PDB entry 7T0W | electron microscopy, 3.00 A resolution | chains A and H2 of the 9 polymer chains in the assembly

[Chain A]
Molecule: Gamma-aminobutyric acid receptor subunit beta-2
Organism: Homo sapiens
UniProtKB: P47870 (GBRB2_HUMAN); the construct has insertions or renumbered stretches relative to UniProt, so the offset changes along the chain: 1-307 = UniProt 25-331; 317-340 = UniProt 488-511
Sequence (340 residues; numbered 1 to 340; the number before each row is that of its first residue):
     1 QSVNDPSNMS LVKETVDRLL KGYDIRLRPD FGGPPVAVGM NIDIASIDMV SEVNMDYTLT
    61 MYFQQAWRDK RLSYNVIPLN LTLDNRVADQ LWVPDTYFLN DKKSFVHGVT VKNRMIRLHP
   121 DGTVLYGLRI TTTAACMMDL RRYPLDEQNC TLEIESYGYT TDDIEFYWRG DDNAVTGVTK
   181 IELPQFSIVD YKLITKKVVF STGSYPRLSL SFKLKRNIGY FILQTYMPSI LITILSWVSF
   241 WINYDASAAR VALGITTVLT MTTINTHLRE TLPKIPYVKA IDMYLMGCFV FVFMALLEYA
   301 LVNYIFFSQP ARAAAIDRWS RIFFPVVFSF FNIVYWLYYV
Not modelled in the structure: 1-6
Sequence notes: linker (308-316)
Disulfides: Cys-136/Cys-150
Glycans and other covalent adducts: N-acetylglucosamine (NAG) linked to Asn-80, Asn-149
Curated features (UniProtKB/Swiss-Prot):
  - binding site (histamine): Tyr-97, Ser-156, Tyr-157, Thr-202
  - binding site (4-aminobutanoate): Tyr-157, Thr-202
  - glycosylation (N-linked (GlcNAc...) asparagine): Asn-8, Asn-80, Asn-149

[Chain H2]
Molecule: Fab115 Heavy Chain, IgG1
Organism: Homo sapiens
Sequence (246 residues; row label = number of the first residue in the row):
     1 QVQLVQSGAE VKKPGASVKV SCKASGYTFI SYDINWVRQA TGQGLEWMGG MDPKSGNTGY
    61 AQKFQGRVTM TTNTAISTAY MELSSLRSED TAVYYCVRGE QSYDRTGYSD WFDPWGQGTL
   121 VTVSSASTKG PSVFPLAPSS KSTSGGTAAL GCLVKDYFPE PVTVSWNSGA LTSGVHTFPA
   181 VLQSSGLYSL SSVVTVPSSS LGTQTYICNV NHKPSNTKVD KRVEPKSCDK THDYKDDDDK
   241 HHHHHH
Not modelled in the structure: 1, 123-246
Disulfides: Cys-22/Cys-96

[How chain A and chain H2 interact]
Residue-residue contacts (16):
  Tyr-97(A) / Arg-105(H2)
  Glu-155(A) / Arg-105(H2)  salt bridge
  Ser-156(A) / Arg-105(H2)  hydrogen bond (backbone-side chain)
  Tyr-157(A) / Arg-105(H2)  hydrogen bond (backbone-side chain)
  Phe-200(A) / Asp-104(H2)
  Phe-200(A) / Arg-105(H2)
  Phe-200(A) / Thr-106(H2)
  Ser-201(A) / Ser-102(H2)  hydrogen bond (side chain-backbone)
  Ser-201(A) / Asp-104(H2)  hydrogen bond
  Ser-201(A) / Thr-106(H2)
  Ser-201(A) / Gly-107(H2)  hydrogen bond (side chain-backbone)
  Ser-201(A) / Tyr-108(H2)
  Ser-201(A) / Ser-109(H2)
  Thr-202(A) / Thr-106(H2)  hydrogen bond (side chain-backbone)
  Tyr-205(A) / Arg-105(H2)
  Tyr-205(A) / Thr-106(H2)
Also at the interface, not in a pair above, chain H2 (8 interface residues in all): Tyr-103
Interface features reported in the paper:
  - residue pairs: Glu-155(A)/Arg-105(H2)
  - epitope / paratope residues, chain A: Tyr-97(A), Glu-155(A), Ser-156(A), Tyr-157(A)
  - epitope / paratope residues, chain H2: Arg-105(H2)

[Summary]
The chain A/chain H2 interface involves 8 residues from each chain, with 6 hydrogen bonds and 1 salt bridge.
Among the polar pairs are Glu-155(A)/Arg-105(H2), Ser-156(A)/Arg-105(H2) and Tyr-157(A)/Arg-105(H2). The paper
describes a contact between Glu-155(A) and Arg-105(H2). N-acetylglucosamine is covalently linked to Asn-80(A)
and Asn-149(A). The paper reports epitope/paratope residues Tyr-97(A), Glu-155(A) and Arg-105(H2) among
others.
Here chain A is Gamma-aminobutyric acid receptor subunit beta-2 and chain H2 is Fab115 Heavy Chain, IgG1, both
from Homo sapiens. Entry 7T0W (Complex of GABA-A synaptic receptor with autoimmune antibody Fab115) was
determined by electron microscopy.
